PDB entry 8VQJ | electron microscopy, 3.82 A resolution | chains A and D of the 6 polymer chains in the assembly

Chain A:
Name: Light-independent protochlorophyllide reductase subunit N
Organism: Cereibacter sphaeroides
Notes: EC 1.3.7.7
UniProtKB: B9KK24 (BCHN_CERSK); numbering as in UniProt (aligned over 1-428)
Chain sequence (428 residues; each row starts with the number of its first residue):
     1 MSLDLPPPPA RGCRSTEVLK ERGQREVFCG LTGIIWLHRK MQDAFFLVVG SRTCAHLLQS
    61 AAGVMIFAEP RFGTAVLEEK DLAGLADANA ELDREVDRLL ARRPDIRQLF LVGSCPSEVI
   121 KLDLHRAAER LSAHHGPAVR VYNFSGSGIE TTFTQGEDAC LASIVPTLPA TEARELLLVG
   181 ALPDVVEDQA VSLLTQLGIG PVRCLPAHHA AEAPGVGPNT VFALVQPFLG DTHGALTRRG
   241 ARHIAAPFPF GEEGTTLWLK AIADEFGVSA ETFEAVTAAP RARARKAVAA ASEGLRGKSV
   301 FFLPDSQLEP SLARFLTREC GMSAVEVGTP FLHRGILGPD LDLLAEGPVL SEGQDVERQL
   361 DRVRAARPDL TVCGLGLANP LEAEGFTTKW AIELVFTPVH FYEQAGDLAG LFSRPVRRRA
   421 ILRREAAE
Disordered / not traced: 1-18, 420-428
Ligand contacts:
  - Protochlorophyllide (PMR): Phe28, Thr32, Ile35, Leu57, Ser60, Ala61, Leu375, Trp390, Ile392, Glu393, Phe396
  - 4Fe-4S cluster (SF4): Cys29, Leu31, Thr53, Cys54, Leu57, Ser114, Cys115, Pro116, Ser147, Gly148
Swiss-Prot annotation at these positions:
  - binding site ([4Fe-4S] cluster): Cys29, Cys54, Cys115
Reported in the primary citation:
  - conformationally variable residues (side-chain flip): Phe28, Trp36, His38, Trp390, Phe396
  - binding site for Protochlorophyllide: Phe28, Thr32, Ser60, Ala61, Leu375, Trp390, Ile392, Glu393, Phe396

Chain D:
Name: Light-independent protochlorophyllide reductase subunit B
Organism: Cereibacter sphaeroides
Notes: EC 1.3.7.7
UniProtKB: B9KK25 (BCHB_CERSK); numbering as in UniProt (aligned over 1-536)
Chain sequence (536 residues; each row starts with the number of its first residue):
     1 MKLTLWTYEG PPHVGAMRVA TGMTGMHYVL HAPQGDTYAD LLFTMIERRG KRPPVSYTTF
    61 QARDLGSDTA ELFQSACRDA YERFQPQAIM VGSSCTAELI QDDTGGLADA LSLPVPVVHL
   121 ELPSYQRKEN FGADESFLQI CRKLARPMER TEKVSCNLLG PTALGFRHRD DILEVTRLLE
   181 GMGIAVNAVA PMGASPADIA RLGAAHFNVL LYPETGESAA RWAEKTLKQP YTKTVPIGVG
   241 ATRDFVAEVA ALAGVAPVAD DSRLRQPWWS ASVDSTYLTG KRVFLFGDAT HVIAAARVAR
   301 DEMGFEVVGM GCYNREFARP MRAAAKGYGL EALVTDDYLE VEEAIQALAP ELILGTQMER
   361 HIAKRLGIPC AVISAPVHVQ DFPARYSPQM GFEGANVLFD TWIHPLTMGL EEHLLTMFRE
   421 DFEFHDEAGP SHHGGKAVPA SAPRADEAAE ALPATGAETA EGGSIPPEAV PPAAAAAAEA
   481 PAGEIVWLTD AERELKKIPF FVRGKARRNT EKFAAEKGLT RISIETLYEA KAHYAR
Disordered / not traced: 1, 431-536
Ligand contacts:
  - Protochlorophyllide (PMR), molecule 1: Leu41, Leu42, Met45, Val379
  - Protochlorophyllide (PMR), molecule 2: Val273, Asp274, Thr276
  - 4Fe-4S cluster (SF4): Pro33, Gln34, Gly35, Asp36, Cys95, Thr96
Swiss-Prot annotation at these positions:
  - active site: Asp274 (Proton donor)
  - binding site ([4Fe-4S] cluster): Asp36
  - binding site (substrate): Gly409, Leu410
Reported in the primary citation:
  - catalytic residues: Asp274 (citing earlier work)
  - binding site for Protochlorophyllide: Tyr38, Leu41, Met45, Ile46, Val273, Asp274, Val379

Chain A / chain D interface:
Pairs across the interface (42; chain A residue first):
  Arg39(A) with Met417(D); Phe418(D), hydrogen bond (side chain-backbone); Glu423(D), salt bridge
  Lys40(A) with His425(D)
  Gln42(A) with Glu423(D), hydrogen bond (side chain-backbone)
  Val64(A) with Leu414(D), hydrophobic; Leu415(D)
  Met65(A) with Phe418(D), hydrophobic
  Asp184(A) with His425(D)
  Glu187(A) with Ala428(D)
  Asp188(A) with His425(D); Glu427(D); Ala428(D), hydrogen bond (side chain-backbone)
  Val191(A) with Glu427(D); Gly429(D); Pro430(D)
  Val202(A) with Gly429(D)
  Cys204(A) with Ala428(D); Gly429(D)
  His208(A) with Phe424(D); His425(D); Asp426(D), salt bridge; Ala428(D)
  Glu212(A) with Asp426(D); Ala428(D)
  Leu375(A) with Val273(D), hydrophobic
  Asn379(A) with Trp268(D); Ser272(D), hydrogen bond; Val273(D)
  Glu382(A) with Trp268(D); Ala271(D)
  Thr388(A) with Val273(D)
  Trp390(A) with Val273(D), hydrophobic; Thr276(D)
  Val416(A) with Thr279(D)
  Arg418(A) with Ser270(D), hydrogen bond (side chain-backbone); Ser275(D), hydrogen bond (side chain-backbone); Thr279(D), hydrogen bond; Asp301(D); Glu302(D), hydrogen bond (side chain-backbone); Met303(D); Gly304(D)
Interface residues without a listed pair, chain A (30 interface residues in all): His38, Phe67, Ala68, Ser192, Arg203, His209, Ala378, Ala383, Phe396, Arg414
Interface residues without a listed pair, chain D (25 interface residues in all): Arg419

Summary:
30 residues of chain A and 25 residues of chain D are in contact, with 8 hydrogen bonds and 2 salt bridges.
Among the polar pairs are Arg39(A)-Glu423(D), His208(A)-Asp426(D) and Arg39(A)-Phe418(D). The paper reports
the catalytic residue Asp274(D); a binding site for Protochlorophyllide at Phe28(A), Thr32(A) and Tyr38(D)
among others.
Here chain A is Light-independent protochlorophyllide reductase subunit N and chain D is Light-independent
protochlorophyllide reductase subunit B, both from Cereibacter sphaeroides. Entry 8VQJ (CryoEM structure of
DPOR under turnover) was determined by electron microscopy (same publication as 9BUO, 9E7H, 9EFU, 8VQH and
8VQI).
